Entry 6X8K (X-ray diffraction, 2.17 A resolution); this record covers chains C and E of the 3 polymer chains in the assembly.

# Chain C
Name: Caspase-3
Organism: Homo sapiens
Notes: EC 3.4.22.56; fragment: p12
Reference sequence: P42574 (CASP3_HUMAN); numbering as in UniProt (aligned over 176-277)
Amino-acid sequence (110 residues; each row starts with the number of its first residue):
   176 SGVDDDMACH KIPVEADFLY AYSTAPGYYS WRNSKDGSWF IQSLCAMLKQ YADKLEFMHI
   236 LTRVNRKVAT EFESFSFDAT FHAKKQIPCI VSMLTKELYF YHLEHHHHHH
Not modelled in the structure: 176-186, 277-285
Sequence notes: expression tag (278-285)
Swiss-Prot annotation at these positions:
  - modified residue: Arg207 (Microbial infection: ADP-riboxanated arginine)
  - mutagenesis: Arg207 (R207A: Abolished ADP-riboxanation by C.violaceum CopC)

# Chain E
Name: ketomethylene inhibitor
Amino-acid sequence (8 residues; row label = number of the first residue in the row):
   401 XDEVXAAA
Modified / non-standard residues: ACE (acetyl group) at position 401; Y2Y ((3S,4R)-3-amino-4-hydroxyheptanedioic acid) at position 405

# Interface between chain C and chain E
Pairs across the interface - 20 pairs, chain C then chain E:
  Tyr204(C) - Val404(E)  hydrophobic
  Tyr204(C) - Ala406(E)  hydrogen bond (side chain-backbone)
  Tyr204(C) - Ala407(E)
  Ser205(C) - Val404(E)
  Ser205(C) - Y2Y_405(E)  hydrogen bond (backbone-backbone)
  Trp206(C) - Glu403(E)
  Trp206(C) - Val404(E)  hydrophobic
  Arg207(C) - Asp402(E)
  Arg207(C) - Glu403(E)  salt bridge
  Arg207(C) - Val404(E)  hydrogen bond (side chain-backbone)
  Arg207(C) - Y2Y_405(E)
  Asn208(C) - Asp402(E)  hydrogen bond
  Ser209(C) - ACE_401(E)
  Ser209(C) - Asp402(E)
  Ser209(C) - Glu403(E)  hydrogen bond
  Trp214(C) - Asp402(E)
  Glu248(C) - Asp402(E)
  Ser249(C) - Asp402(E)
  Phe250(C) - ACE_401(E)
  Phe250(C) - Asp402(E)  hydrogen bond (backbone-side chain)
Also at the interface, not in a pair above, chain C (11 interface residues in all): Phe256
Also at the interface, not in a pair above, chain E (8 interface residues in all): Ala408

# Summary
Chain C and chain E form an interface of 11 and 8 residues respectively, with 6 hydrogen bonds and 1 salt
bridge. Among the polar pairs are Arg207(C)-Glu403(E), Tyr204(C)-Ala406(E) and Arg207(C)-Val404(E). Curated
annotation (UniProt) lists one mutagenesis site on chain C.
Chain C is Caspase-3 (Homo sapiens) and chain E is ketomethylene inhibitor; the structure, Caspase-3 in
complex with elongated ketomethylene inhibitor, was determined by X-ray diffraction.
